PDB entry 6V2K | X-ray diffraction, 2.60 A resolution | chains C and I of the 10 polymer chains in the assembly

== Chain C ==
Protein: Histone H2A
From: Homo sapiens
UniProtKB: Q08AJ9 (Q08AJ9_HUMAN); residues 0-129 here correspond to UniProt positions 1-130 (UniProt number = residue number + 1)
Chain sequence (133 residues; each row starts with the number of its first residue; numbers below 1 keep their minus sign (Gly-3 is residue -3)):
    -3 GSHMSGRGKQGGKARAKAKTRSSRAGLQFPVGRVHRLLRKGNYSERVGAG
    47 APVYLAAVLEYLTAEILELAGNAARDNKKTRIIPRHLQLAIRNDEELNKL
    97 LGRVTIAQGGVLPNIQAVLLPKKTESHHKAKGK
Not modelled in the structure: -3 to 10, 119-129
Construct notes: expression tag (-3 to -1)

== Chain I ==
Molecule: 146-nt DNA strand
From: Homo sapiens
Sequence (146 nucleotides; each row starts with the number of its first residue):
     1 ATCAATATCCACCTGCAGATTCTACCAAAAGTGTATTTGGAAACTGCTCC
    51 ATCAAAAGGCATGTTCAGCTGAATTCAGCTGAACATGCCTTTTGATGGAG
   101 CAGTTTCCAAATACACTTTTGGTAGAATCTGCAGGTGGATATTGAT
Not modelled in the structure: 1
Bound ions: Mn2+ site 1 near DA27 (its only coordinating residue here); Mn2+ site 2 near DG68 (its only coordinating residue here); Mn2+ site 3 near DG121 (its only coordinating residue here)

== Interface between chain C and chain I ==
Pairs across the interface (16):
  Arg11(C) with DT32(I), sugar contact
  Ala12(C) with DG31(I), hydrogen bond to the phosphate; DT32(I), hydrogen bond to the phosphate
  Lys13(C) with DG31(I), phosphate contact
  Ala14(C) with DA30(I), phosphate contact; DG31(I), phosphate contact
  Lys15(C) with DA30(I), phosphate contact; DG31(I), hydrogen bond to the phosphate
  Thr16(C) with DA30(I), phosphate contact
  Arg17(C) with DA30(I), salt bridge to the phosphate
  Gly28(C) with DA30(I), phosphate contact
  Arg32(C) with DA29(I), salt bridge to the phosphate
  Arg42(C) with DT37(I), sugar contact; DT38(I), sugar contact
  Lys74(C) with DA11(I), salt bridge to the phosphate
  Arg77(C) with DA19(I), sugar contact
Other interface residues (no listed pair), chain C (13 interface residues in all): Arg29
Other interface residues (no listed pair), chain I (9 interface residues in all): DA28

== Summary ==
13 residues of chain C and 9 residues of chain I are in contact; the contacts include 3 hydrogen bonds and 3
salt bridges. Polar contacts include Ala12(C)-DG31(I), Ala12(C)-DT32(I) and Lys15(C)-DG31(I).
Chain C is Histone H2A and chain I is a 146-nt DNA strand, both from Homo sapiens; the structure, The
nucleosome structure after H2A-H2B exchange, was determined by X-ray diffraction.
